6QK1 - chain A; structure by X-ray diffraction, 1.75 A resolution.

[Chain A]
Molecule: Ribonucleotide reductase small subunit
Source organism: Geobacillus kaustophilus HTA426
Notes: EC 1.17.4.1
UniProtKB: Q5KW80 (Q5KW80_GEOKA); numbering as in UniProt (aligned over 1-302)
Sequence (316 residues; numbered -13 to 302; the number before each row is that of its first residue; numbers below 1 keep their minus sign (Met-13 is residue -13)):
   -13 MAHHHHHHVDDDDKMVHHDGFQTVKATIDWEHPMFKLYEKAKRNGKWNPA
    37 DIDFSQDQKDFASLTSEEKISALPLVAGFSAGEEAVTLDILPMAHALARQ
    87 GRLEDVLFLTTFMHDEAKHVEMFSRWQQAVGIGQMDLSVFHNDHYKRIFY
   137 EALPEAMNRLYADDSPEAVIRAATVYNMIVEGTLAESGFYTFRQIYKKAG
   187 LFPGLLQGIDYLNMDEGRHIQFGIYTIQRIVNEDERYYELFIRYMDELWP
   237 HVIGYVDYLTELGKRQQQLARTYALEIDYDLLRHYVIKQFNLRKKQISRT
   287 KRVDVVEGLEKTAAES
Disordered / not traced: -13 to 1, 287-302
Differences from the reference sequence: initiating methionine (-13); expression tag (-12 to 0); engineered mutation Phe175 (Tyr in Q5KW80)
Bound ions: manganese (III) ion: Glu69, Glu102, His105 (together with palmitic acid); Fe ion: Glu102, Glu167, Glu202, His205 (together with palmitic acid); Mn2+ near His130 (its only coordinating residue here)
Small-molecule neighbours: manganese (iii) ion / palmitic acid: Leu61, Gly64, Phe65, Gly68, Glu69, Val72, Phe98, Glu102, His105, Phe135, Tyr162, Val166, Glu167, Leu170, Ala171, Ser173, Gly174, Thr177, Glu202, His205, Tyr241, Val242, Leu245, Thr246, Tyr265, Leu268, Val272
What the authors report for this chain:
  - manganese (III) ion coordination: Glu69
  - conformationally variable residues (side-chain flip): Glu202
  - manganese (III) ion coordination through a water molecule: Glu202
  - contacts within the chain: Val72-Tyr162
  - post-translational modification sites: Tyr162
  - mutagenesis - Y175F: increased binding to MnII
  - mutagenesis - Y175F: decreased catalytic activity
  - mutagenesis - Y175F: increased binding to Mn/Fe cofactor

[In short]
Ligands of chain A: manganese (iii) ion / palmitic acid. Glu69, Glu102 and His105 form the manganese (III) ion
site. Glu102, Glu167, Glu202 and His205 form the Fe ion site. From the paper: Y175F increases binding to MnII;
manganese (III) ion coordination by Glu69.
Chain A is Ribonucleotide reductase small subunit (Geobacillus kaustophilus HTA426); the structure, R2-like
ligand-binding oxidase Y175F mutant with aerobically reconstituted Mn/Fe cofactor, was determined by X-ray
diffraction (same publication as 6QK0, 6QK2 and 6QJV).
